Entry 4CP9 (X-ray diffraction, 1.65 A resolution); this record covers chains B and C of the 4 polymer chains in the assembly.

Chain B (and C):
Molecule: Pa-I galactophilic lectin
From: Pseudomonas aeruginosa
Notes: chain C of this document is another copy of the same molecule, construct and numbering; everything in this record applies to it too
UniProtKB: Q05097 (PA1L_PSEAE); residues 1-121 here correspond to UniProt positions 2-122 (UniProt number = residue number + 1)
Sequence (121 residues; each row starts with the number of its first residue):
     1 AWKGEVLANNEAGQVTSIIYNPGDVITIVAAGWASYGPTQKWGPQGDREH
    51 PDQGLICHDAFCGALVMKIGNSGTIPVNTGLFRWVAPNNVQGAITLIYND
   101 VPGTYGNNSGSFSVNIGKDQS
Modified / non-standard residues: Cys57 (cysteinesulfonic acid; OCS)
Bound ions: Ca2+: Tyr36, Asp100, Thr104, Asn107, Asn108 (together with beta-D-galactopyranose)
Ligand contacts: CN8 / beta-D-galactopyranose: Tyr36, Gly37, Pro38, Glu49, His50, Pro51, Gln53, Cys62, Asp100, Val101, Thr104, Asn107

How chain B and chain C interact:
Contacting residue pairs (12):
  Ala1(B) with Ser121(C), hydrogen bond (backbone-backbone)
  Asn21(B) with Asn21(C)
  Gly117(B) with Ser121(C)
  Lys118(B) with Gln120(C); Ser121(C), hydrogen bond (backbone-backbone)
  Asp119(B) with Asp119(C)
  Gln120(B) with Lys118(C); Asp119(C), hydrogen bond; Gln120(C)
  Ser121(B) with Ala1(C), hydrogen bond (backbone-backbone); Gly117(C); Lys118(C), hydrogen bond (backbone-backbone)
Interface residues without a listed pair, chain B (8 interface residues in all): Asp24
Interface residues without a listed pair, chain C (8 interface residues in all): Asp24

In short:
The chain B/chain C interface involves 8 residues from each chain, with 5 hydrogen bonds. Polar pairs include
Ala1(B)-Ser121(C), Gln120(B)-Asp119(C) and Lys118(B)-Ser121(C). Chain B binds CN8 / beta-D-galactopyranose.
Tyr36(B), Asp100(B), Thr104(B), Asn107(B) and Asn108(B) coordinate Ca2+.
Chain B and chain C are both Pa-I galactophilic lectin (Pseudomonas aeruginosa); the structure, Crystal
structure OF lecA lectin complexed with a divalent galactoside at 1.65 angstrom, was determined by X-ray
diffraction, deposited together with 4CPB.
